Entry 5QTZ (X-ray diffraction, 1.83 A resolution); this record covers chain A.

[Chain A]
Molecule: TGF-beta receptor type-1
From: Homo sapiens
Notes: EC 2.7.11.30; fragment: kinase domain
UniProtKB: P36897 (TGFR1_HUMAN); residue numbers follow UniProt; this construct covers 200-503
Sequence (307 residues; numbered 197 to 503; the number before each row is that of its first residue):
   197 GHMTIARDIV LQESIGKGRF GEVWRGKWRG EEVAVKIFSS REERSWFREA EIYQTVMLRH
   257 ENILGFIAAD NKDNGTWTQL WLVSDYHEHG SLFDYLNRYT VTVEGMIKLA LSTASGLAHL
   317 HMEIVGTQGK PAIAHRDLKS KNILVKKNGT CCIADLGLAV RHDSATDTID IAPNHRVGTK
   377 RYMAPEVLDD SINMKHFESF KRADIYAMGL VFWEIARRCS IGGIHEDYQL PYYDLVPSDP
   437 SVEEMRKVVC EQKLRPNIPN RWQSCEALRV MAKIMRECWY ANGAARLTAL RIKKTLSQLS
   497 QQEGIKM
Unresolved in the structure: 500-503
Differences from the reference sequence: expression tag (197-199); engineered mutation Asp204 (Thr in P36897)
Residues lining bound ligands: QMY (6-[1-(2,2-difluoroethyl)-4-(6-methylpyridin-2-yl)-1H-imidazol-5-yl]imidazo[1,2-a]pyridine): Ile211, Lys213, Gly214, Val219, Ala230, Val231, Lys232, Glu245, Tyr249, Leu260, Phe262, Leu278, Val279, Ser280, Asp281, Tyr282, His283, Gly286, Lys337, Asn338, Leu340, Ala350, Asp351
Curated features (UniProtKB/Swiss-Prot):
  - active site: Asp333 (Proton acceptor)
  - binding site (ATP): Ile211 to Val219, Lys232
  - cross-link (Glycyl lysine isopeptide (Lys-Gly)): Lys268 (interchain with G-Cter in ubiquitin), Lys391 (interchain with G-Cter in SUMO)
  - natural variant: Thr200 (T200I: In LDS1), Lys232 (K232E: In LDS1), Ser241 (S241L: In LDS1), Asp266 (D266Y: In LDS1), Asn267 (N267H: In a patient with Marfan syndrome), Met318 (M318R: In LDS1), Asp351 (D351G: In LDS1), Thr375 (T375R: In LDS1), Asp400 (D400G: In LDS1), Arg487 (R487P: In LDS1; R487Q: In LDS1; R487W: In LDS1)
  - mutagenesis: Thr200 (T200D: Loss of response to TGF-beta; T200V: Loss of phosphorylation. Loss of response to TGF-beta), Lys268 (K268R: Abolished its TCR-induced ubiquitination)
What the authors report for this chain:
  - binding site for QMY: Lys232, Tyr249, His283, Lys337

[Overview]
Chain A binds compound QMY. Curated annotation (UniProt) lists active-site residue Asp333, 10 ATP-binding
residues and 2 mutagenesis sites. The paper reports a binding site for QMY at Lys232, Tyr249 and His283 among
others.
Chain A is TGF-beta receptor type-1 (Homo sapiens); the structure, Tgf-beta receptor type 1 kinase domain
(T204D) in complex with
6-[1-(2,2-difluoroethyl)-4-(6-methylpyridin-2-yl)-1H-imidazol-5-yl]imidazo[1,2-a]pyridine, was determined by
X-ray diffraction (same publication as 5QU0).
